3O74 - chains A and B; structure by X-ray diffraction, 2.00 A resolution.

# Chain A (and B)
Name: Fructose transport system repressor FruR
From: Pseudomonas putida
Notes: chain B of this document is another copy of the same molecule, construct and numbering; everything in this record applies to it too
UniProt: Q88PQ6 (Q88PQ6_PSEPK); residue numbers follow UniProt; this construct covers 60-331
Sequence (272 residues; each row starts with the number of its first residue):
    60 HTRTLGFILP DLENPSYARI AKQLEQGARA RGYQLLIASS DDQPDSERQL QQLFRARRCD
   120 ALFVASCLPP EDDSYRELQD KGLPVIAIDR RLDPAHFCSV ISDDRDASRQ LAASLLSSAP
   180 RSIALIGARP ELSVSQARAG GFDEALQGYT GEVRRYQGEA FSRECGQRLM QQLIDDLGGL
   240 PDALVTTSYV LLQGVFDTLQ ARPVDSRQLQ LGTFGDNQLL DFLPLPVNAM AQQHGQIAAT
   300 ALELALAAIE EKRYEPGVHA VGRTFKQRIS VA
Unresolved in the structure: 330-331 (chain B: 331)
Modified / non-standard residues: Mse229 (selenomethionine; parent Met); Mse289 (selenomethionine; parent Met)

# How chain A and chain B interact
Contacting residue pairs - 72 pairs, chain A then chain B:
  T61(A) - R116(B)
  T63(A) - L112(B)
  T63(A) - R116(B)  hydrogen bond
  D70(A) - K81(B)  salt bridge
  L71(A) - A77(B)
  L71(A) - K81(B)
  L71(A) - E84(B)
  L71(A) - I96(B)  hydrophobic
  E72(A) - R78(B)  salt bridge
  E72(A) - K81(B)  salt bridge
  A77(A) - L71(B)
  R78(A) - E72(B)  salt bridge
  A80(A) - L71(B)
  K81(A) - D70(B)  salt bridge
  K81(A) - L71(B)
  K81(A) - E72(B)  salt bridge
  K81(A) - D100(B)
  E84(A) - L71(B)
  E84(A) - S98(B)
  E84(A) - D100(B)
  Q85(A) - D100(B)  hydrogen bond
  R88(A) - S98(B)  hydrogen bond (side chain-backbone)
  R88(A) - S105(B)  hydrogen bond
  Q93(A) - Q108(B)
  Q93(A) - L109(B)
  Q93(A) - L112(B)
  L94(A) - I96(B)
  L95(A) - I96(B)
  L95(A) - L112(B)  hydrophobic
  L95(A) - F113(B)  hydrophobic
  I96(A) - L71(B)  hydrophobic
  I96(A) - L94(B)
  I96(A) - L95(B)
  I96(A) - I96(B)  hydrogen bond (backbone-backbone)
  A97(A) - E84(B)
  A97(A) - L94(B)
  S98(A) - E84(B)  hydrogen bond (backbone-side chain)
  S98(A) - R88(B)  hydrogen bond (backbone-side chain)
  D100(A) - Q85(B)  hydrogen bond
  D100(A) - R88(B)  salt bridge
  S105(A) - R88(B)  hydrogen bond
  Q108(A) - Q93(B)
  L109(A) - Q93(B)
  L112(A) - T63(B)
  L112(A) - Q93(B)
  L112(A) - L95(B)  hydrophobic
  F113(A) - L95(B)  hydrophobic
  R116(A) - T63(B)  hydrogen bond
  R116(A) - L95(B)
  R116(A) - R116(B)  hydrogen bond (side chain-backbone)
  R222(A) - Q277(B)
  Y248(A) - L278(B)
  Q252(A) - Q277(B)  hydrogen bond (backbone-side chain)
  F255(A) - Q277(B)
  F255(A) - L278(B)  hydrophobic
  F255(A) - F281(B)
  D256(A) - Q277(B)  hydrogen bond
  Q259(A) - F281(B)
  N276(A) - L278(B)
  Q277(A) - R222(B)
  Q277(A) - Q252(B)  hydrogen bond (side chain-backbone)
  Q277(A) - F255(B)
  Q277(A) - D256(B)  hydrogen bond
  L278(A) - Y248(B)
  L278(A) - F255(B)  hydrophobic
  L278(A) - L278(B)  hydrophobic
  L278(A) - L279(B)  hydrophobic
  D280(A) - Q259(B)
  F281(A) - F255(B)  hydrophobic
  F281(A) - Q259(B)
  F281(A) - L282(B)  hydrophobic
  P283(A) - F281(B)
Other interface residues (no listed pair), chain A (40 interface residues in all): R266, L279, L282
Other interface residues (no listed pair), chain B (39 interface residues in all): T61, A80, A97, S99, C118, D280

# Overview
Chain A and chain B form an interface of 40 and 39 residues respectively, with 15 hydrogen bonds and 7 salt
bridges. Polar pairs include D70(A)-K81(B), E72(A)-R78(B) and E72(A)-K81(B).
Both chains are Fructose transport system repressor FruR (Pseudomonas putida). Entry 3O74 (Crystal structure
of Cra transcriptional dual regulator from Pseudomonas putida) was determined by X-ray diffraction together
with 3O75 from the same study.
